PDB entry 2YKR | electron microscopy, 9.80 A resolution (very low resolution: no residue pairs are listed; an interface is given only as per-side residue counts) | chains A and T of the 22 polymer chains in the assembly

# Chain A
Molecule: 16S RRNA
Source organism: Escherichia coli
Sequence (1533 nucleotides; each row starts with the number of its first residue):
     2 AAUUGAAGAG UUUGAUCAUG GCUCAGAUUG AACGCUGGCG GCAGGCCUAA CACAUGCAAG
    62 UCGAACGGUA ACAGGAAGAA GCUUGCUUCU UUGCUGACGA GUGGCGGACG GGUGAGUAAU
   122 GUCUGGGAAA CUGCCUGAUG GAGGGGGAUA ACUACUGGAA ACGGUAGCUA AUACCGCAUA
   182 ACGUCGCAAG ACCAAAGAGG GGGACCUUCG GGCCUCUUGC CAUCGGAUGU GCCCAGAUGG
   242 GAUUAGCUAG UAGGUGGGGU AACGGCUCAC CUAGGCGACG AUCCCUAGCU GGUCUGAGAG
   302 GAUGACCAGC CACACUGGAA CUGAGACACG GUCCAGACUC CUACGGGAGG CAGCAGUGGG
   362 GAAUAUUGCA CAAUGGGCGC AAGCCUGAUG CAGCCAUGCC GCGUGUAUGA AGAAGGCCUU
   422 CGGGUUGUAA AGUACUUUCA GCGGGGAGGA AGGGAGUAAA GUUAAUACCU UUGCUCAUUG
   482 ACGUUACCCG CAGAAGAAGC ACCGGCUAAC UCCGUGCCAG CAGCCGCGGU AAUACGGAGG
   542 GUGCAAGCGU UAAUCGGAAU UACUGGGCGU AAAGCGCACG CAGGCGGUUU GUUAAGUCAG
   602 AUGUGAAAUC CCCGGGCUCA ACCUGGGAAC UGCAUCUGAU ACUGGCAAGC UUGAGUCUCG
   662 UAGAGGGGGG UAGAAUUCCA GGUGUAGCGG UGAAAUGCGU AGAGAUCUGG AGGAAUACCG
   722 GUGGCGAAGG CGGCCCCCUG GACGAAGACU GACGCUCAGG UGCGAAAGCG UGGGGAGCAA
   782 ACAGGAUUAG AUACCCUGGU AGUCCACGCC GUAAACGAUG UCGACUUGGA GGUUGUGCCC
   842 UUGAGGCGUG GCUUCCGGAG CUAACGCGUU AAGUCGACCG CCUGGGGAGU ACGGCCGCAA
   902 GGUUAAAACU CAAAUGAAUU GACGGGGGCC CGCACAAGCG GUGGAGCAUG UGGUUUAAUU
   962 CGAUGCAACG CGAAGAACCU UACCUGGUCU UGACAUCCAC GGAAGUUUUC AGAGAUGAGA
  1022 AUGUGCCUUC GGGAACCGUG AGACAGGUGC UGCAUGGCUG UCGUCAGCUC GUGUUGUGAA
  1082 AUGUUGGGUU AAGUCCCGCA ACGAGCGCAA CCCUUAUCCU UUGUUGCCAG CGGUCCGGCC
  1142 GGGAACUCAA AGGAGACUGC CAGUGAUAAA CUGGAGGAAG GUGGGGAUGA CGUCAAGUCA
  1202 UCAUGGCCCU UACGACCAGG GCUACACACG UGCUACAAUG GCGCAUACAA AGAGAAGCGA
  1262 CCUCGCGAGA GCAAGCGGAC CUCAUAAAGU GCGUCGUAGU CCGGAUUGGA GUCUGCAACU
  1322 CGACUCCAUG AAGUCGGAAU CGCUAGUAAU CGUGGAUCAG AAUGCCACGG UGAAUACGUU
  1382 CCCGGGCCUU GUACACACCG CCCGUCACAC CAUGGGAGUG GGUUGCAAAA GAAGUAGGUA
  1442 GCUUAACCUU CGGGAGGGCG CUUACCACUU UGUGAUUCAU GACUGGGGUG AAGUCGUAAC
  1502 AAGGUAACCG UAGGGGAACC UGCGGUUGGA UCA

# Chain T
Protein: 30S ribosomal protein S20
Source organism: Escherichia coli
UniProt: B7L4E5 (RS20_ECO55); residues 2-86 here correspond to UniProt positions 3-87 (UniProt number = residue number + 1)
Amino-acid sequence (85 residues; each row starts with the number of its first residue):
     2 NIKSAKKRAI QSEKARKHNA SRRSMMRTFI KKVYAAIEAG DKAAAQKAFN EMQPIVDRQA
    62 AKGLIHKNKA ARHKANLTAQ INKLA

# Interface between chain A and chain T
At this resolution (10 A) residue pairs are not listed: 55 residues of chain A and 39 of chain T lie at the interface.

# Overview
55 residues of chain A and 39 residues of chain T are in contact.
Here chain A is 16S RRNA and chain T is 30S ribosomal protein S20, both from Escherichia coli. Entry 2YKR (30S
ribosomal subunit with RsgA bound in the presence of GMPPNP) was determined by electron microscopy.
